PDB entry 8R7F | X-ray diffraction, 1.98 A resolution | chains B and E of the 4 polymer chains in the assembly

Chain B:
Molecule: 16-nt DNA strand
Sequence (16 nucleotides; each row starts with the number of its first residue):
     1 CTAAACGGGCAATTAG

Chain E:
Protein: BarH-like 2 homeobox protein
Organism: Homo sapiens
Reference sequence: Q9NY43 (BARH2_HUMAN); numbering as in UniProt (aligned over 230-292)
Chain sequence (63 residues; row label = number of the first residue in the row):
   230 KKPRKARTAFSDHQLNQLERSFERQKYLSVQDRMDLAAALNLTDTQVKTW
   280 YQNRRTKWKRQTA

How chain B and chain E interact:
Pairs across the interface - 18 pairs, chain B then chain E:
  DG8(B) with Val-259(E), phosphate contact; Arg-262(E), salt bridge to the phosphate; Lys-277(E), salt bridge to the phosphate
  DG9(B) with Tyr-256(E), phosphate contact; Leu-257(E), phosphate contact; Lys-277(E), phosphate contact; Gln-281(E), sugar contact; Arg-284(E), phosphate contact
  DC10(B) with Tyr-256(E), hydrogen bond to the phosphate; Gln-281(E), hydrogen bond to the phosphate; Arg-284(E), salt bridge to the phosphate; Lys-288(E), salt bridge to the phosphate
  DA11(B) with Lys-288(E), salt bridge to the phosphate
  DT14(B) with Arg-233(E), hydrogen bond to the base
  DA15(B) with Arg-233(E), sugar contact; Arg-236(E), base contact
  DG16(B) with Arg-233(E), phosphate contact; Arg-236(E), base contact

Overview:
The interface between chain B and chain E involves 7 residues on one side and 10 on the other, with 3 hydrogen
bonds and 5 salt bridges. Among the polar pairs are DT14(B)/Arg-233(E), DC10(B)/Tyr-256(E) and
DC10(B)/Gln-281(E).
Chain B is a 16-nt DNA strand and chain E is BarH-like 2 homeobox protein (Homo sapiens); the structure,
Transcription factor BARHL2 homodimer with spacing two bp, was determined by X-ray diffraction together with
8R7Z from the same study.
